PDB entry 8JO2 | electron microscopy, 2.74 A resolution | chains 2 and F of the 10 polymer chains in the assembly

== Chain 2 ==
Molecule: 65-nt DNA strand
Sequence (65 nucleotides; numbered 1 to 65; the number before each row is that of its first residue):
     1 CGCCGCGTCA GACTCGTAGG ATTATACGAC CTTGCTTAGG ATAATATTAA GAAATTAATA
    61 TTTCT

== Chain F ==
Protein: RNA polymerase sigma factor RpoD
From: Escherichia coli BL21(DE3)
Reference sequence: Q0P6L9 (Q0P6L9_ECOLX); residues 1-613 here = UniProt positions 1-613
Chain sequence (613 residues; row label = number of the first residue in the row):
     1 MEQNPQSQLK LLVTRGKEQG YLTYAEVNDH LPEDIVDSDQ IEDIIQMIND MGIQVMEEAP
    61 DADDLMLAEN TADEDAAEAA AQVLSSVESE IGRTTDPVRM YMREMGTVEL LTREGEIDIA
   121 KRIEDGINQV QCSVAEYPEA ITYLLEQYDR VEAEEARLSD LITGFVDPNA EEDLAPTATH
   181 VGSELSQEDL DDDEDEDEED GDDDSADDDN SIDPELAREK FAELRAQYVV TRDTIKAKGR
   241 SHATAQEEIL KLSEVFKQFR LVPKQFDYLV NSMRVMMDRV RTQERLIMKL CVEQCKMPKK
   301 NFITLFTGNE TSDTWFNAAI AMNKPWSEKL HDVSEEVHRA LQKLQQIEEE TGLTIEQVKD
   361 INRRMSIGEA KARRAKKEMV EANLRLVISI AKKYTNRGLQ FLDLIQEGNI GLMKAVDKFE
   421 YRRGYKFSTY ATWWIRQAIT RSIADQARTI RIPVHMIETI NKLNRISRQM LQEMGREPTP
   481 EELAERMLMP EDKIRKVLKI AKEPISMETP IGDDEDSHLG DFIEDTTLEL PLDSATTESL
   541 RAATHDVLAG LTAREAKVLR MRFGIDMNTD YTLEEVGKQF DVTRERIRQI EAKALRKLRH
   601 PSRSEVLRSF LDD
Not modelled in the structure: 1-78, 172-209

== Interface between chain 2 and chain F ==
Residue-residue contacts (31):
  DC6(2) with Arg93(F), hydrogen bond to the phosphate
  DG7(2) with Arg93(F), salt bridge to the phosphate
  DC15(2) with Asp516(F), hydrogen bond to the base
  DG16(2) with Asp516(F), base contact
  DT17(2) with Ile511(F), sugar contact; Gly512(F), base contact; Asp513(F), base contact; Asp516(F), base contact; Ser517(F), hydrogen bond to the base
  DA18(2) with Ile511(F), hydrogen bond to the base; Gly512(F), base contact; Asp513(F), base contact
  DG19(2) with Pro510(F), base contact; Ile511(F), base contact; Asp513(F), hydrogen bond to the base
  DG20(2) with Thr509(F), base contact; Pro510(F), hydrogen bond to the base; Ile511(F), base contact
  DT23(2) with Asn396(F), hydrogen bond to the base
  DA24(2) with Lys393(F), base contact; Tyr394(F), base contact; Thr395(F), hydrogen bond to the base; Asn396(F), hydrogen bond to the base; Arg397(F), base contact; Arg468(F), salt bridge to the phosphate
  DT25(2) with Arg397(F), hydrogen bond to the base; Asn461(F), base contact; Asn464(F), base contact; Arg465(F), phosphate contact; Arg468(F), salt bridge to the phosphate
  DA26(2) with Gln437(F), base contact
Other interface residues (no listed pair), chain 2 (14 interface residues in all): DA46, DT47
Other interface residues (no listed pair), chain F (21 interface residues in all): Phe522, Glu585, Arg588

== Summary ==
The interface between chain 2 and chain F involves 14 residues on one side and 21 on the other; the contacts
include 10 hydrogen bonds and 3 salt bridges. Polar pairs include DC15(2)-Asp516(F), DT17(2)-Ser517(F) and
DA18(2)-Ile511(F).
Here chain 2 is a 65-nt DNA strand and chain F is RNA polymerase sigma factor RpoD (Escherichia coli
BL21(DE3)). Entry 8JO2 (Structural basis of transcriptional activation by the OmpR/PhoB-family response
regulator PmrA) was determined by electron microscopy.
